PDB entry 7OPI | X-ray diffraction, 3.10 A resolution | chains B and C of the 4 polymer chains in the assembly

== Chain B ==
Molecule: Splicing factor 3B subunit 5
From: Homo sapiens
UniProt: Q9BWJ5 (SF3B5_HUMAN); residue numbers follow UniProt; this construct covers 1-86
Sequence (86 residues; row label = number of the first residue in the row):
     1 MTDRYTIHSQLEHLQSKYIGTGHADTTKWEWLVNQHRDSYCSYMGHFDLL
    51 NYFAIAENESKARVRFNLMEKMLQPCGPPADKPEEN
Unresolved in the structure: 1-14, 80-86
Curated features (UniProtKB/Swiss-Prot):
  - site (Interaction with RNA): Tyr5, Gly20
  - modified residue: Thr2 (N-acetylthreonine), Ser9 (Phosphoserine), Lys17 (N6-acetyllysine)

== Chain C ==
Molecule: Splicing factor 3B subunit 1
From: Homo sapiens
UniProt: O75533 (SF3B1_HUMAN); numbering as in UniProt (aligned over 453-1304)
Sequence (852 residues; row label = number of the first residue in the row):
   453 MKSVNDQPSGNLPFLKPDDIQYFDKLLVDVDESTLSPEEQKERKIMKLLL
   503 KIKNGTPPMRKAALRQITDKAREFGAGPLFNQILPLLMSPTLEDQERHLL
   553 VKVIDRILYKLDDLVRPYVHKILVVIEPLLIDEDYYARVEGREIISNLAK
   603 AAGLATMISTMRPDIDNMDEYVRNTTARAFAVVASALGIPSLLPFLKAVC
   653 KSKKSWQARHTGIKIVQQIAILMGCAILPHLRSLVEIIEHGLVDEQQKVR
   703 TISALAIAALAEAATPYGIESFDSVLKPLWKGIRQHRGKGLAAFLKAIGY
   753 LIPLMDAEYANYYTREVMLILIREFQSPDEEMKKIVLKVVKQCCGTDGVE
   803 ANYIKTEILPPFFKHFWQHRMALDRRNYRQLVDTTVELANKVGAAEIISR
   853 IVDDLKDEAEQYRKMVMETIEKIMGNLGAADIDHKLEEQLIDGILYAFQE
   903 QTTEDSVMLNGFGTVVNALGKRVKPYLPQICGTVLWRLNNKSAKVRQQAA
   953 DLISRTAVVMKTCQEEKLMGHLGVVLYEYLGEEYPEVLGSILGALKAIVN
  1003 VIGMHKMTPPIKDLLPRLTPILKNRHEKVQENCIDLVGRIADRGAEYVSA
  1053 REWMRICFELLELLKAHKKAIRRATVNTFGYIAKAIGPHDVLATLLNNLK
  1103 VQERQNRVCTTVAIAIVAETCSPFTVLPALMNEYRVPELNVQNGVLKSLS
  1153 FLFEYIGEMGKDYIYAVTPLLEDALMDRDLVHRQTASAVVQHMSLGVYGF
  1203 GCEDSLNHLLNYVWPNVFETSPHVIQAVMGALEGLRVAIGPCRMLQYCLQ
  1253 GLFHPARKVRDVYWKIYNSIYIGSQDALIAHYPRIYNDDKNTYIRYELDY
  1303 IL
Unresolved in the structure: 453-462
Ligand contacts: Spliceostatin E (form I) (07I): Leu1066, Lys1067, Ala1068, His1069, Lys1071, Arg1074, Val1078, Gln1107, Val1110, Cys1111, Phe1153
Curated features (UniProtKB/Swiss-Prot):
  - region: Gly529 to Arg568 (Interaction with SF3B14), Gln547 to His550 (Interaction with PHF5A), Glu1156, Tyr1157 (Interaction with PHF5A)
  - site: Pro469 (Interaction with RNA), Tyr587 (Interaction with RNA), Glu592 (Interaction with PHF5A), Lys602 (Interaction with SF3B3), Cys677 (Interaction with SF3B3), Cys1035 (Interaction with RNA), Tyr1049 (Interaction with RNA), Leu1141 (Interaction with RNA), Glu1205 (Interaction with SF3B3)
  - modified residue: Ser488 (Phosphoserine), Lys554 (N6-acetyllysine), Lys562 (N6-acetyllysine)
  - mutagenesis: Lys700 (K700E: Does not affect the stability of the SF3B complex interaction with U2AF65. Does not decrease the affinity to RNA)
What the authors report for this chain:
  - mutagenesis - V1078A, V1078I: increased growth in response to SSA and SD6

== How chain B and chain C interact ==
Contacting residue pairs (51; chain B residue first):
  Gln15(B) with Ile1274(C)
  Ile19(B) with Tyr1273(C)
  Gly20(B) with Tyr1273(C)
  Thr21(B) with Asn1270(C)
  Gly22(B) with Trp1266(C); Asn1270(C), hydrogen bond (backbone-side chain)
  His23(B) with Trp1266(C), hydrogen bond (backbone-side chain)
  Ala24(B) with Arg1262(C), hydrogen bond (backbone-side chain); Asp1263(C); Trp1266(C)
  Asp25(B) with Arg1259(C), salt bridge
  Thr26(B) with Trp1266(C)
  Lys28(B) with Phe1255(C); Ile1287(C)
  Trp29(B) with Asn1293(C); Tyr1295(C)
  Trp31(B) with Phe1255(C), hydrophobic; Tyr1269(C), hydrogen bond
  Leu32(B) with Ile1287(C), hydrophobic; Tyr1295(C), hydrophobic
  Gln35(B) with Tyr1284(C); Arg1297(C)
  His36(B) with Tyr1295(C), hydrogen bond (side chain-backbone); Ile1296(C); Arg1297(C)
  Asp38(B) with Tyr1273(C), hydrogen bond; Gln1277(C), hydrogen bond; Ile1281(C)
  Ser39(B) with Ile1281(C); Arg1297(C), hydrogen bond
  Tyr40(B) with Glu1299(C)
  Ser42(B) with Asp1278(C), hydrogen bond; Ile1281(C)
  Tyr43(B) with Leu1300(C)
  His46(B) with Asp1278(C), salt bridge
  Tyr52(B) with Tyr1302(C), hydrogen bond (side chain-backbone); Ile1303(C); Leu1304(C), hydrogen bond (side chain-backbone)
  Phe53(B) with Glu1299(C); Tyr1302(C), hydrophobic
  Ile55(B) with Leu1304(C), hydrophobic
  Ala56(B) with Tyr1302(C), hydrophobic; Leu1304(C), hydrophobic
  Glu57(B) with Tyr1302(C), hydrogen bond
  Lys71(B) with Glu1299(C), salt bridge
  Pro75(B) with Thr1294(C)
  Cys76(B) with Asn1293(C); Thr1294(C), hydrogen bond (backbone-backbone); Tyr1295(C), hydrophobic
  Gly77(B) with Asn1293(C)
  Pro78(B) with Asn1293(C), hydrogen bond (backbone-side chain)
Interface residues without a listed pair, chain B (33 interface residues in all): Tyr18, Thr27
Interface residues without a listed pair, chain C (27 interface residues in all): Leu1251, Leu1254, Pro1285

== Summary ==
33 residues of chain B and 27 residues of chain C are in contact, with 14 hydrogen bonds and 3 salt bridges.
Polar pairs include Asp25(B)-Arg1259(C), His46(B)-Asp1278(C) and Lys71(B)-Glu1299(C). Bound to chain C:
Spliceostatin E (form I). From the paper: V1078A and V1078I of chain C increase growth in response to SSA and
SD6.
Here chain B is Splicing factor 3B subunit 5 and chain C is Splicing factor 3B subunit 1, both from Homo
sapiens. Entry 7OPI (Structure of a minimal SF3B core in complex with the inactive modulator spliceostatin E
(form I)) was determined by X-ray diffraction, deposited together with 7B0I, 7B91, 7B92, 7B9C, 7OMF and 7ONB.
